Entry 9E3T (X-ray diffraction, 1.80 A resolution); this record covers chain A.

Chain A:
Name: Ricin A chain
Source organism: Ricinus communis
Notes: EC 3.2.2.22
UniProtKB: P02879 (RICI_RICCO); residues 1-267 here correspond to UniProt positions 36-302 (UniProt number = residue number + 35)
Sequence (271 residues; each row starts with the number of its first residue; numbers below 1 keep their minus sign (Ser-3 is residue -3)):
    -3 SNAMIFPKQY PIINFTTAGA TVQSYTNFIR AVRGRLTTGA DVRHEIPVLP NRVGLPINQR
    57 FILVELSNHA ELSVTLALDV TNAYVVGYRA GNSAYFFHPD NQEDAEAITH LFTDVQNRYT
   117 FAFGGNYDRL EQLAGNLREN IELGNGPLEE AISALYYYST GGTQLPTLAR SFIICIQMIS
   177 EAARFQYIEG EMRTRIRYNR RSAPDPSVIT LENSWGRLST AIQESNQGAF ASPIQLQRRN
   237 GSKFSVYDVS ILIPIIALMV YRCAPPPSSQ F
Disordered / not traced: -3 to 2, 262-267
Differences from the reference sequence: expression tag (-3 to 0)
Residues lining bound ligands: A1BH4 ((5M)-5-(2-ethyl-6-methylphenyl)thiophene-2-carboxylic acid): Tyr183, Ser203, Leu207, Leu232, Gln233, Arg234, Arg235, Phe240, Ile247, Leu248, Ile251
What the authors report for this chain:
  - binding site for A1BH4: Tyr183, Leu207, Arg234, Arg235, Phe240, Ile247, Leu248, Ile251
  - catalytic residues: Tyr80 (citing earlier work)

Overview:
Bound to chain A: compound A1BH4. The paper reports the catalytic residue Tyr80; a binding site for A1BH4 at
Tyr183, Leu207 and Arg234 among others.
Chain A is Ricin A chain (Ricinus communis); the structure, RTA-RUNT-165 complex, was determined by X-ray
diffraction (same publication as 9E40 and 9E42).
